PDB entry 2Q7U | X-ray diffraction, 3.00 A resolution | chain A

== Chain A ==
Name: Protein traI
From: Escherichia coli
Notes: EC 3.6.1.-; fragment: relaxase domain
UniProtKB: P14565 (TRAI1_ECOLI); numbering as in UniProt (aligned over 1-300)
Amino-acid sequence (301 residues; row label = number of the first residue in the row):
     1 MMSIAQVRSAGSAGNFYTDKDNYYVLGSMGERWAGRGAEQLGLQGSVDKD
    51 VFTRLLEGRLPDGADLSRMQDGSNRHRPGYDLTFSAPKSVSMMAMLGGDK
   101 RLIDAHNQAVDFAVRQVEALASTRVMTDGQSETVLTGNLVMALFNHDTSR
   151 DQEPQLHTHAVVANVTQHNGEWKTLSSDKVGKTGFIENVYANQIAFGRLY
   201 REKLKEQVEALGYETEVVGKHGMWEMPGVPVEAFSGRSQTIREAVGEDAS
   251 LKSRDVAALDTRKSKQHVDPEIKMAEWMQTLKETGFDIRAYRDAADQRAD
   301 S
Unresolved in the structure: 128-129, 238-267, 301
Sequence notes: engineered mutation F16 (Tyr in P14565); expression tag (301)
Swiss-Prot annotation at these positions:
  - active site: Y17 (Relaxase)
  - binding site (Mg(2+)): H146, H157, H159
  - mutagenesis: M1 (Loss of ssDNA binding), S3 (S3A: 1000-fold reduced affinity for ssDNA), Y17 (Y17F: Loss of DNA nicking ability; still binds ssDNA), Y23 (Y23F: Reduced DNA nicking ability), Y24 (Y24F: Reduced DNA nicking ability), K88 (K88A: 10000-fold reduced affinity for ssDNA), H159 (H159E: Loss of oriT cleavage), R237 (R237A: 300-fold reduced affinity for ssDNA), I241 (I241A: 1500-fold reduced affinity for ssDNA)
Small-molecule neighbours:
  - Mg2+ (MG): F16, H146, H157, H159
  - imido diphosphate (PON): D21, N22, Y23, H146, D147, T148, S149
  - thymidine-5'-phosphate (TMP): R8, S12, F16, D81, R150, H159
From the paper describing this entry:
  - Mg2+ coordination: H159
  - conformationally variable residues (order/disorder transition): G236 to K263
  - catalytic residues: Y23 (proposed by the authors, not directly observed)
  - mutagenesis - Y16F (600-fold): decreased catalytic activity
  - mutagenesis - H159E: abolished catalytic activity

== Summary ==
Ligands of chain A: Mg2+, imido diphosphate and thymidine-5'-phosphate. From UniProt: active-site residue Y17,
3 Mg2+-binding residues and 9 mutagenesis sites. From the paper: the catalytic residue Y23; Y16F reduces
catalytic activity.
Chain A is Protein traI (Escherichia coli); the structure, Crystal Structure of the F plasmid TraI Relaxase
Domain with the Scissile Thymidine Base and Imidodiphosphate, was determined by X-ray diffraction together
with 2Q7T from the same study.
